4ITS - chain A; structure by X-ray diffraction, 1.85 A resolution.

[Chain A]
Protein: tRNA pseudouridine synthase A, mitochondrial
Organism: Homo sapiens
Notes: EC 5.4.99.12; fragment: catalytic domain
Reference sequence: Q9Y606 (TRUA_HUMAN); residue numbers follow UniProt; this construct covers 79-408
Chain sequence (336 residues; numbered 73 to 408; the number before each row is that of its first residue):
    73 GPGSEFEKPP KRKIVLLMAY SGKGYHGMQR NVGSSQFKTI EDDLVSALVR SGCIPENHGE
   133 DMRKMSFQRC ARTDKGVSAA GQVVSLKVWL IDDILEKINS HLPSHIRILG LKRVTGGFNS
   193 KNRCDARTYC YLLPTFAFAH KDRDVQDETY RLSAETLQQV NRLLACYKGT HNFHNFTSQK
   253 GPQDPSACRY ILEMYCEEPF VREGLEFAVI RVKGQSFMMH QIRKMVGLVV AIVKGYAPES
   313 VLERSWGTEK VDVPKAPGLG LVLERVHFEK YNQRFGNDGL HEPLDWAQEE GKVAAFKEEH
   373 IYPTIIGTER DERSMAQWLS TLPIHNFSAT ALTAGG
Disordered / not traced: 73-80, 103-107, 192-195, 341-354, 400-408
Construct notes: expression tag (73-78)
UniProt features mapped onto this chain:
  - active site: Asp146 (Nucleophile)
  - natural variant: Gln101 (Q101R: In MLASA1; uncertain significance), Arg144 (R144W: In MLASA1), Arg295 (R295Q: In MLASA1; uncertain significance; R295W: In MLASA1; uncertain significance)
  - mutagenesis: Asp146 (D146A: Loss of enzyme activity)
Disulfide bonds: Cys260 forms a disulfide with the same residue of a neighbouring copy of this chain
Disulfide bonds: Cys142-Cys196
What the authors report for this chain:
  - contacts within the chain: Asp146-Arg295 (water-mediated contact)
  - binding site for 2-(N-morpholino)-ethanesulfonic acid: Asp146, Tyr201
  - binding site for sulfate ion: Arg144, Arg199
  - interface residues: Cys260
  - disease-associated variants - R144W: decreased catalytic activity (citing earlier work)
  - mutagenesis - R144A, R144K, R144S: unchanged catalytic activity on positions 27 and 28 of tRNA (citing earlier work)
  - mutagenesis - R144A, R144K, R144S: decreased catalytic activity on other modification sites (citing earlier work)

[Summary]
UniProt lists active-site residue Asp146 and one mutagenesis site. The paper reports a binding site for
2-(N-morpholino)-ethanesulfonic acid at Asp146 and Tyr201; R144A, R144K and R144S reduce catalytic activity on
other modification sites.
Chain A is tRNA pseudouridine synthase A, mitochondrial (Homo sapiens); the structure, Crystal structure of
the catalytic domain of human Pus1 with MES in the active site, was determined by X-ray diffraction (same
publication as 4IQM and 4J37).
